PDB entry 3BXN | X-ray diffraction, 1.86 A resolution | chains A and B of the 3 polymer chains in the assembly

Chain A:
Molecule: HLA-B*1402 extracellular domain
Organism: Homo sapiens
Notes: fragment: ectodomain, residues 10-286
Reference sequence: Q56H30 (Q56H30_HUMAN); residues 1-277 here correspond to UniProt positions 10-286 (UniProt number = residue number + 9)
Chain sequence (278 residues; numbered 0 to 277; the number before each row is that of its first residue; numbering starts at 0):
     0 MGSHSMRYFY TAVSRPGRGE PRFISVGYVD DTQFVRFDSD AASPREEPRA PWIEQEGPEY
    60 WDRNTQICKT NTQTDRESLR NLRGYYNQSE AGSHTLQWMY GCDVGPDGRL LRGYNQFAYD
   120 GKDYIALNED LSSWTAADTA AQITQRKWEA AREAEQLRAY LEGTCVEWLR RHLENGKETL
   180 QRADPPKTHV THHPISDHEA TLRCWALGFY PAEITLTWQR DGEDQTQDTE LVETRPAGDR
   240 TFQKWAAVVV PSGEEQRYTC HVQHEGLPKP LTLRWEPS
Disordered / not traced: 0, 277
Sequence notes: expression tag (0)
Disulfide bonds: Cys101-Cys164, Cys203-Cys259

Chain B:
Molecule: beta-2-microglobulin
Organism: Homo sapiens
Reference sequence: P61769 (B2MG_HUMAN); residues 1-99 here correspond to UniProt positions 21-119 (UniProt number = residue number + 20)
Chain sequence (100 residues; each row starts with the number of its first residue; numbering starts at 0):
     0 MIQRTPKIQV YSRHPAENGK SNFLNCYVSG FHPSDIEVDL LKNGERIEKV EHSDLSFSKD
    60 WSFYLLYYTE FTPTEKDEYA CRVNHVTLSQ PKIVKWDRDM
Disordered / not traced: 0
Sequence notes: expression tag (0)
Disulfide bonds: Cys25-Cys80
Curated features (UniProtKB/Swiss-Prot):
  - modified residue: Gln2 (Pyrrolidone carboxylic acid)
  - glycosylation: Ile1 (N-linked (Glc) (glycation) isoleucine), Lys19 (N-linked (Glc) (glycation) lysine), Lys41 (N-linked (Glc) (glycation) lysine), Lys48 (N-linked (Glc) (glycation) lysine), Lys58 (N-linked (Glc) (glycation) lysine), Lys91 (N-linked (Glc) (glycation) lysine), Lys94 (N-linked (Glc) (glycation) lysine)

How chain A and chain B interact:
Contacting residue pairs - 53 pairs, chain A then chain B:
  Phe8(A) - Ser55(B)
  Phe8(A) - Phe56(B)  hydrophobic
  Tyr9(A) - Phe56(B)
  Thr10(A) - Leu54(B)
  Thr10(A) - Phe56(B)
  Thr10(A) - Phe62(B)
  Val12(A) - Ser33(B)
  Ile23(A) - Leu54(B)  hydrophobic
  Val25(A) - Asp53(B)
  Val25(A) - Leu54(B)
  Val25(A) - Ser55(B)
  Tyr27(A) - Ser55(B)
  Tyr27(A) - Tyr63(B)  hydrogen bond
  Gln32(A) - Asp53(B)  hydrogen bond
  Arg35(A) - Asp53(B)  salt bridge
  Arg48(A) - Asp53(B)  salt bridge
  Gln96(A) - His31(B)
  Gln96(A) - Phe56(B)
  Gln96(A) - Trp60(B)  hydrogen bond (side chain-backbone)
  Gln96(A) - Phe62(B)
  Trp97(A) - Phe56(B)
  Gln115(A) - Trp60(B)
  Phe116(A) - Trp60(B)
  Ala117(A) - Trp60(B)  hydrophobic
  Asp119(A) - His31(B)
  Gly120(A) - Arg3(B)  hydrogen bond (backbone-side chain)
  Gly120(A) - His31(B)  hydrogen bond (backbone-side chain)
  Asp122(A) - Trp60(B)  hydrogen bond
  His192(A) - Asp98(B)
  Arg202(A) - Asp98(B)  hydrogen bond (side chain-backbone)
  Arg202(A) - Met99(B)
  Trp204(A) - Asp98(B)
  Trp204(A) - Met99(B)
  Val231(A) - Gln8(B)
  Glu232(A) - Lys6(B)  salt bridge
  Glu232(A) - Gln8(B)  hydrogen bond (backbone-side chain)
  Glu232(A) - Tyr26(B)  hydrogen bond
  Glu232(A) - Ser28(B)  hydrogen bond
  Thr233(A) - Tyr26(B)
  Arg234(A) - Gln8(B)  hydrogen bond
  Arg234(A) - Tyr10(B)
  Arg234(A) - Met99(B)  hydrogen bond (side chain-backbone)
  Pro235(A) - Tyr10(B)  hydrogen bond (backbone-side chain)
  Pro235(A) - Asn24(B)
  Pro235(A) - Tyr26(B)
  Pro235(A) - Leu65(B)  hydrophobic
  Ala236(A) - Arg12(B)  hydrogen bond (backbone-side chain)
  Ala236(A) - Asn24(B)  hydrogen bond (backbone-side chain)
  Gly237(A) - Arg12(B)  hydrogen bond (backbone-side chain)
  Gln242(A) - Tyr10(B)
  Gln242(A) - Ser11(B)  hydrogen bond (side chain-backbone)
  Gln242(A) - Arg12(B)  hydrogen bond (side chain-backbone)
  Trp244(A) - Met99(B)  hydrogen bond (side chain-backbone)
Also at the interface, not in a pair above, chain A (35 interface residues in all): Arg17, Thr94, Met98, Lys121, Asp238
Also at the interface, not in a pair above, chain B (25 interface residues in all): Ile1, His13, Asp34, Asp59

Overview:
Chain A and chain B form an interface of 35 and 25 residues respectively; the contacts include 19 hydrogen
bonds and 3 salt bridges. Polar contacts include Arg35(A)-Asp53(B), Arg48(A)-Asp53(B) and Glu232(A)-Lys6(B).
Here chain A is HLA-B*1402 extracellular domain and chain B is beta-2-microglobulin, both from Homo sapiens.
Entry 3BXN (The high resolution crystal structure of HLA-B*1402 complexed with a Cathepsin A signal sequence
peptide, pCatA) was determined by X-ray diffraction, deposited together with 3BVN, 3BP4 and 3BP7.
